3LS1 - chain A; structure by X-ray diffraction, 1.85 A resolution.

[Chain A]
Protein: Sll1638 protein
Source organism: Synechocystis sp
UniProt: P73048 (P73048_SYNY3); residues 21-149 here = UniProt positions 21-149
Sequence (133 residues; row label = number of the first residue in the row):
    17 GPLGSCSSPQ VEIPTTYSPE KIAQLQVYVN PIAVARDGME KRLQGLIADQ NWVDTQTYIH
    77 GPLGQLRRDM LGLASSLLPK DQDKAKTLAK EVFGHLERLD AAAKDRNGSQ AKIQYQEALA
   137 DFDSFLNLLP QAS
Sequence notes: expression tag (17-20)
UniProt features mapped onto this chain:
  - lipidation: Cys-22 (N-palmitoyl cysteine)
Bound ions: Zn2+ site 1: His-76, Asp-116; Zn2+ site 2: Glu-107, His-111, Asp-137 (shared with 1 residue of chain B); Zn2+ site 3: Glu-133 (shared with 3 residues of chain B)

[Overview]
The Zn2+ site 2 is built by Glu-107, His-111 and Asp-137. His-76 and Asp-116 form the Zn2+ site 1.
Chain A is Sll1638 protein (Synechocystis sp); the structure, Crystal Structure of Cyanobacterial PsbQ from
Synechocystis sp. PCC 6803 complexed with Zn2+, was determined by X-ray diffraction (same publication as
3LS0).
